PDB entry 1QQP | X-ray diffraction, 1.90 A resolution | chains 1 and 2 of the 4 polymer chains in the assembly

# Chain 1
Molecule: Protein (genome polyprotein)
From: Foot-and-mouth disease virus
Reference sequence: P03305 (POLG_FMDVO); residues 1-213 here correspond to UniProt positions 725-937 (UniProt number = residue number + 724)
Chain sequence (213 residues; row label = number of the first residue in the row):
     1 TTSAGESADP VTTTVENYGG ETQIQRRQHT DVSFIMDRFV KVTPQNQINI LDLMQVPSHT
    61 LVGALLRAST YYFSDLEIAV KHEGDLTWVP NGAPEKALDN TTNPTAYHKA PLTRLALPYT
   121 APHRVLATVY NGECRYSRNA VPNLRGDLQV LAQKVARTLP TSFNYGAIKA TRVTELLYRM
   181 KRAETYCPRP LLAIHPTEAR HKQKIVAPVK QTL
Not modelled in the structure: 135-156, 211-213
Differences from the reference sequence: conflict S137 (Asn861 in P03305)
Residues lining bound ligands: 2-O-sulfo-alpha-L-idopyranuronic acid (IDS): H195, P196, T197
Swiss-Prot annotation at these positions:
  - region: A64 to Y72 (Antigenic epitope)
  - motif: R145 to D147 (Cell attachment site)
  - site: Q211, T212 (Cleavage)

# Chain 2
Molecule: Protein (genome polyprotein)
From: Foot-and-mouth disease virus
Reference sequence: P03305 (POLG_FMDVO); residues 1-218 here correspond to UniProt positions 287-504 (UniProt number = residue number + 286)
Chain sequence (218 residues; row label = number of the first residue in the row):
     1 DKKTEETTLL EDRILTTRNG HTTSTTQSSV GVTYGYATAE DFVSGPNTSG LETRVVQAER
    61 FFKTHLFDWV TSDSFGRCHL LELPTDHKGV YGSLTDSYAY MRNGWDVEVT AVGNQFNGGC
   121 LLVAMVPELC SIQKRELYQL TLFPHQFINP RTNMTAHITV PFVGVNRYDQ YKVHKPWTLV
   181 VMVVAPLTVN TEGAPQIKVY ANIAPTNVHV AGEFPSKE
Not modelled in the structure: 5-6
Residues lining bound ligands: n,O6-disulfo-glucosamine (SGN; 2-deoxy-6-O-sulfo-2-(sulfoamino)-alpha-D-glucopyranose): K134, R135, Y138
Swiss-Prot annotation at these positions:
  - site: E218 (Cleavage)

# How chain 1 and chain 2 interact
Residue-residue contacts - 55 pairs, chain 1 then chain 2:
  S3(1) - K2(2)
  A4(1) - D1(2)
  A4(1) - K2(2)
  G5(1) - F147(2)
  E6(1) - V30(2)
  E6(1) - Q146(2)
  E6(1) - F147(2)  hydrogen bond (backbone-backbone)
  E6(1) - N149(2)
  E6(1) - T152(2)  hydrogen bond
  E6(1) - N153(2)
  S7(1) - V30(2)
  A8(1) - T33(2)
  A8(1) - H145(2)
  T70(1) - E128(2)
  Y71(1) - E128(2)  hydrogen bond
  Y71(1) - V163(2)
  Y71(1) - G164(2)
  Y71(1) - V165(2)  hydrophobic
  H123(1) - V165(2)
  H123(1) - N166(2)  hydrogen bond
  R124(1) - D41(2)  salt bridge
  R124(1) - G164(2)  hydrogen bond (side chain-backbone)
  R124(1) - V165(2)
  R124(1) - N166(2)
  R124(1) - R167(2)
  V125(1) - V165(2)
  L126(1) - V165(2)
  A127(1) - V165(2)  hydrophobic
  V129(1) - E128(2)
  Y130(1) - E128(2)
  Y130(1) - H174(2)
  N131(1) - E82(2)  hydrogen bond
  N131(1) - E128(2)  hydrogen bond (backbone-side chain)
  N131(1) - L129(2)
  N131(1) - C130(2)
  N131(1) - H174(2)
  N131(1) - K175(2)  hydrogen bond (backbone-backbone)
  G132(1) - V173(2)
  C134(1) - E82(2)  hydrogen bond
  C134(1) - C130(2)  disulfide
  F163(1) - V165(2)  hydrophobic
  C187(1) - Y36(2)
  P188(1) - F143(2)
  R189(1) - P127(2)  hydrogen bond (side chain-backbone)
  R189(1) - E128(2)
  R189(1) - L142(2)
  P190(1) - E136(2)
  P190(1) - Q139(2)
  P190(1) - L142(2)
  P190(1) - F143(2)
  L191(1) - Q139(2)  hydrogen bond (backbone-side chain)
  L192(1) - R135(2)
  L192(1) - Q139(2)
  A193(1) - R135(2)  hydrogen bond (backbone-side chain)
  H195(1) - R135(2)
Interface residues without a listed pair, chain 1 (29 interface residues in all): E133, I194
Interface residues without a listed pair, chain 2 (33 interface residues in all): V126, F162, T178
Cross-chain cystine bridges: C134(1)-C130(2)

# In short
29 residues of chain 1 and 33 residues of chain 2 are in contact, with 1 disulfide bond, 12 hydrogen bonds and
1 salt bridge. Among the polar pairs are R124(1)-D41(2), E6(1)-T152(2) and Y71(1)-E128(2).
Chain 1 is Protein (genome polyprotein) and chain 2 is Protein (genome polyprotein), both from Foot-and-mouth
disease virus; the structure, Foot-and-mouth disease virus/ oligosaccharide receptor complex, was determined
by X-ray diffraction.
